Entry 5R42 (X-ray diffraction, 1.05 A resolution); this record covers chains C and E of the 5 polymer chains in the assembly.

[Chain C]
Molecule: gamma-Chymotrypsin
Source organism: Bos taurus
Notes: EC 3.4.21.1
Reference sequence: P00766 (CTRA_BOVIN); residues 149-245 here = UniProt positions 149-245
Amino-acid sequence (97 residues; each row starts with the number of its first residue):
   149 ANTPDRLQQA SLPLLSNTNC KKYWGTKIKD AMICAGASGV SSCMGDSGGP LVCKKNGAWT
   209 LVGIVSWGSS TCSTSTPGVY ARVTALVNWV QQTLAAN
Unresolved in the structure: 149
Cystine bridges: Cys168-Cys182, Cys191-Cys220
UniProt features mapped onto this chain:
  - active site: Ser195 (Charge relay system)

[Chain E]
Molecule: peptide TPGVY
Source organism: Bos taurus
Amino-acid sequence (5 residues; each row starts with the number of its first residue):
   224 TPGVY

[How chain C and chain E interact]
Pairs across the interface (23; chain C residue first):
  Trp172(C) with Thr224(E); Pro225(E), hydrophobic
  Ser189(C) with Tyr228(E)
  Ser190(C) with Tyr228(E), hydrogen bond (backbone-side chain)
  Cys191(C) with Tyr228(E)
  Met192(C) with Val227(E); Tyr228(E)
  Gly193(C) with Tyr228(E), hydrogen bond (backbone-backbone)
  Ser195(C) with Tyr228(E), hydrogen bond (side chain-backbone)
  Ser214(C) with Val227(E); Tyr228(E)
  Trp215(C) with Gly226(E); Val227(E), hydrophobic
  Gly216(C) with Pro225(E); Gly226(E), hydrogen bond (backbone-backbone); Tyr228(E)
  Ser217(C) with Thr224(E); Gly226(E); Tyr228(E), hydrogen bond (backbone-side chain)
  Ser218(C) with Thr224(E), hydrogen bond (backbone-backbone); Pro225(E), hydrogen bond (side chain-backbone); Gly226(E)
  Cys220(C) with Tyr228(E)
Also at the interface, not in a pair above, chain C (15 interface residues in all): Lys175, Val213

[In short]
15 residues of chain C face 5 of chain E across their interface, with 7 hydrogen bonds. Polar pairs include
Ser190(C)-Tyr228(E), Gly193(C)-Tyr228(E) and Ser195(C)-Tyr228(E). Curated annotation (UniProt) lists
active-site residue Ser195(C) on chain C.
Chain C is gamma-Chymotrypsin and chain E is peptide TPGVY, both from Bos taurus; the structure, Crystal
Structure of deuterated gamma-Chymotrypsin at pH 7.5, room temperature, was determined by X-ray diffraction.
